PDB entry 1KD1 | X-ray diffraction, 3.00 A resolution | chains A and C of the 30 polymer chains in the assembly

Chain A:
Molecule: 23S RRNA
Source organism: Haloarcula marismortui
Sequence (2922 nucleotides; row label = number of the first residue in the row):
     2 UUGGCUACUA UGCCAGCUGG UGGAUUGCUC GGCUCAGGCG CUGAUGAAGG ACGUGCCAAG
    62 CUGCGAUAAG CCAUGGGGAG CCGCACGGAG GCGAAGAACC AUGGAUUUCC GAAUGAGAAU
   122 CUCUCUAACA AUUGCUUCGC GCAAUGAGGA ACCCCGAGAA CUGAAACAUC UCAGUAUCGG
   182 GAGGAACAGA AAACGCAAUG UGAUGUCGUU AGUAACCGCG AGUGAACGCG AUACAGCCCA
   242 AACCGAAGCC CUCACGGGCA AUGUGGUGUC AGGGCUACCU CUCAUCAGCC GACCGUCUCG
   302 ACGAAGUCUC UUGGAACAGA GCGUGAUACA GGGUGACAAC CCCGUACUCG AGACCAGUAC
   362 GACGUGCGGU AGUGCCAGAG UAGCGGGGGU UGGAUAUCCC UCGCGAAUAA CGCAGGCAUC
   422 GACUGCGAAG GCUAAACACA ACCUGAGACC GAUAGUGAAC AAGUAGUGUG AACGAACGCU
   482 GCAAAGUACC CUCAGAAGGG AGGCGAAAUA GAGCAUGAAA UCAGUUGGCG AUCGAGCGAC
   542 AGGGCAUACA AGGUCCCUCG ACGAAUGACC GACGCGCGAG CGUCCAGUAA GACUCACGGG
   602 AAGCCGAUGU UCUGUCGUAC GUUUUGAAAA ACGAGCCAGG GAGUGUGUCU GCAUGGCAAG
   662 UCUAACCGGA GUAUCCGGGG AGGCACAGGG AAACCGACAU GGCCGCAGGG CUUUGCCCGA
   722 GGGCCGCCGU CUUCAAGGGC GGGGAGCCAU GUGGACACGA CCCGAAUCCG GACGAUCUAC
   782 GCAUGGACAA GAUGAAGCGU GCCGAAAGGC ACGUGGAAGU CUGUUAGAGU UGGUGUCCUA
   842 CAAUACCCUC UCGUGAUCUA UGUGUAGGGG UGAAAGGCCC AUCGAGUCCG GCAACAGCUG
   902 GUUCCAAUCG AAACAUGUCG AAGCAUGACC UCCGCCGAGG UAGUCUGUGA GGUAGAGCGA
   962 CCGAUUGGUG UGUCCGCCUC CGAGAGGAGU CGGCACACCU GUCAAACUCC AAACUUACAG
  1022 ACGCCGUUUG ACGCGGGGAU UCCGGUGCGC GGGGUAAGCC UGUGUACCAG GAGGGGAACA
  1082 ACCCAGAGAU AGGUUAAGGU CCCCAAGUGU GGAUUAAGUG UAAUCCUCUG AAGGUGGUCU
  1142 CGAGCCCUAG ACAGCCGGGA GGUGAGCUUA GAAGCAGCUA CCCUCUAAGA AAAGCGUAAC
  1202 AGCUUACCGG CCGAGGUUUG AGGCGCCCAA AAUGAUCGGG ACUCAAAUCC ACCACCGAGA
  1262 CCUGUCCGUA CCACUCAUAC UGGUAAUCGA GUAGAUUGGC GCUCUAAUUG GAUGGAAGUA
  1322 GGGGUGAAAA CUCCUAUGGA CCGAUUAGUG ACGAAAAUCC UGGCCAUAGU AGCAGCGAUA
  1382 GUCGGGUGAG AACCCCGACG GCCUAAUGGA UAAGGGUUCC UCAGCACUGC UGAUCAGCUG
  1442 AGGGUUAGCC GGUCCUAAGU CAUACCGCAA CUCGACUAUG ACGAAAUGGG AAACGGGUUA
  1502 AUAUUCCCGU GCCACUAUGC AGUGAAAGUU GACGCCCUGG GGUCGAUCAC GCUGGGCAUU
  1562 CGCCCAGUCG AACCGUCCAA CUCCGUGGAA GCCGUAAUGG CAGGAAGCGG ACGAACGGCG
  1622 GCAUAGGGAA ACGUGAUUCA ACCUGGGGCC CAUGAAAAGA CGAGCAUAGU GUCCGUACCG
  1682 AGAACCGACA CAGGUGUCCA UGGCGGCGAA AGCCAAGGCC UGUCGGGAGC AACCAACGUU
  1742 AGGGAAUUCG GCAAGUUAGU CCCGUACCUU CGGAAGAAGG GAUGCCUGCU CCGGAACGGA
  1802 GCAGGUCGCA GUGACUCGGA AGCUCGGACU GUCUAGUAAC AACAUAGGUG ACCGCAAAUC
  1862 CGCAAGGACU CGUACGGUCA CUGAAUCCUG CCCAGUGCAG GUAUCUGAAC ACCUCGUACA
  1922 AGAGGACGAA GGACCUGUCA ACGGCGGGGG UAACUAUGAC CCUCUUAAGG UAGCGUAGUA
  1982 CCUUGCCGCA UCAGUAGCGG CUUGCAUGAA UGGAUUAACC AGAGCUUCAC UGUCCCAACG
  2042 UUGGGCCCGG UGAACUGUAC AUUCCAGUGC GGAGUCUGGA GACACCCAGG GGGAAGCGAA
  2102 GACCCUAUGG AGCUUUACUG CAGGCUGUCG CUGAGACGUG GUCGCCGAUG UGCAGCAUAG
  2162 GUAGGAGACA CUACACAGGU ACCCGCGCUA GCGGGCCACC GAGUCAACAG UGAAAUACUA
  2222 CCCGUCGGUG ACUGCGACUC UCACUCCGGG AGGAGGACAC CGAUAGCCGG GCAGUUUGAC
  2282 UGGGGCGGUA CGCGCUCGAA AAGAUAUCGA GCGCGCCCUA UGGCUAUCUC AGCCGGGACA
  2342 GAGACCCGGC GAAGAGUGCA AGAGCAAAAG AUAGCUUGAC AGUGUUCUUC CCAACGAGGA
  2402 ACGCUGACGC GAAAGCGUGG UCUAGCGAAC CAAUUAGCCU GCUUGAUGCG GGCAAUUGAU
  2462 GACAGAAAAG CUACCCUAGG GAUAACAGAG UCGUCACUCG CAAGAGCACA UAUCGACCGA
  2522 GUGGCUUGCU ACCUCGAUGU CGGUUCCCUC CAUCCUGCCC GUGCAGAAGC GGGCAAGGGU
  2582 GAGGUUGUUC GCCUAUUAAA GGAGGUCGUG AGCUGGGUUU AGACCGUCGU GAGACAGGUC
  2642 GGCUGCUAUC UACUGGGUGU GUAAUGGUGU CUGACAAGAA CGACCGUAUA GUACGAGAGG
  2702 AACUACGGUU GGUGGCCACU GGUGUACCGG UUGUUCGAGA GAGCACGUGC CGGGUAGCCA
  2762 CGCCACACGG GGUAAGAGCU GAACGCAUCU AAGCUCGAAA CCCACUUGGA AAAGAGACAC
  2822 CGCCGAGGUC CCGCGUACAA GACGCGGUCG AUAGACUCGG GGUGUGCGCG UCGAGGUAAC
  2882 GAGACGUUAA GCCCACGAGC ACUAACAGAC CAAAGCCAUC AU
Not modelled in the structure: 2-9, 126-127, 715, 971-998, 1560, 1952-1963, 2137-2236, 2339-2343, 2665-2666, 2915-2923
Construct notes: conflict C560 (U3155 in 3377779)
Covalently attached groups: spiramycin i (SPR) linked to A2103
Metal / ion sites: Mg2+ site 1 near G28 (its only coordinating residue here); Na+ site 1: C40, G41; Na+ site 2: G56, A59, G61; Na+ site 3 near U108 (its only coordinating residue here); Mg2+ site 2 near U115 (its only coordinating residue here); Na+ site 4: C141, G142; Na+ site 5 near U146 (its only coordinating residue here); Mg2+ site 3: C162, U2276; K+ site 1: C162, U163, U172; Mg2+ site 4: A165, A167, C168; Na+ site 6: A165, A166; Mg2+ site 5: A166, G219; 61 more Na+ sites not listed; 99 more Mg2+ sites not listed; 1 more K+ sites not listed
Ligand contacts: spiramycin i (SPR): C839, G2099, A2100, G2102, A2538, G2540, G2646

Chain C:
Name: Ribosomal protein L2
Source organism: Haloarcula marismortui
Reference sequence: P20276 (RL2_HALMA); residue numbers follow UniProt; this construct covers 1-239
Sequence (239 residues; numbered 1 to 239; the number before each row is that of its first residue):
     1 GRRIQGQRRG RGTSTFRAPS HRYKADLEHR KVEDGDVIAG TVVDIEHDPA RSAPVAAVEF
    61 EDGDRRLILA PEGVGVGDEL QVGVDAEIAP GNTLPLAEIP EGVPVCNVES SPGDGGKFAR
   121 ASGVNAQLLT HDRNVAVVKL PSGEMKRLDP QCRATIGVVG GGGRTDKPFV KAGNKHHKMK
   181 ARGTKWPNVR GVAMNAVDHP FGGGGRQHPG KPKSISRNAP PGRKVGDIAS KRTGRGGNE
Not modelled in the structure: 238-239
Metal / ion sites: Mg2+ site 1: Asp26 (shared with C1872(A), G1873(A) of chain A); Mg2+ site 2 near Asn174 (its only coordinating residue here); Mg2+ site 3: Asn188 (shared with A1845(A), U1846(A), G1884(A) of chain A); Na+: Phe201, Gly203, His208; Mg2+ site 4: Gln207 (shared with U1883(A), U2012(A), G2013(A) of chain A)

Interface between chain A and chain C:
Residue-residue contacts (259; chain A residue first):
  C781(A) - Thr15(C)  hydrogen bond to the sugar
  G782(A) - Ser14(C)  hydrogen bond to the sugar
  G782(A) - Thr15(C)  hydrogen bond to the sugar
  C783(A) - Ser14(C)  sugar contact
  C783(A) - His21(C)  hydrogen bond to the phosphate
  C783(A) - Lys180(C)  phosphate contact
  A784(A) - His21(C)  salt bridge to the phosphate
  A784(A) - Arg22(C)  salt bridge to the phosphate
  G820(A) - Lys171(C)  salt bridge to the phosphate
  G820(A) - Ala172(C)  hydrogen bond to the base
  G820(A) - Gly173(C)  hydrogen bond to the base
  A857(A) - Ala172(C)  base contact
  A857(A) - Gly173(C)  phosphate contact
  A857(A) - His176(C)  sugar contact
  A857(A) - His177(C)  salt bridge to the phosphate
  A857(A) - Trp186(C)  base contact
  U866(A) - Arg11(C)  hydrogen bond to the sugar
  U866(A) - Thr13(C)  sugar contact
  A867(A) - Arg11(C)  salt bridge to the phosphate
  G870(A) - Arg3(C)  salt bridge to the phosphate
  G871(A) - Arg2(C)  hydrogen bond to the base
  G871(A) - Arg3(C)  salt bridge to the phosphate
  G871(A) - Arg8(C)  salt bridge to the phosphate
  G871(A) - Arg11(C)  hydrogen bond to the phosphate
  U872(A) - Arg2(C)  hydrogen bond to the base
  U872(A) - Arg8(C)  hydrogen bond to the base
  U872(A) - Thr13(C)  hydrogen bond to the phosphate
  U872(A) - Phe16(C)  phosphate contact
  G873(A) - Arg2(C)  base contact
  G873(A) - Arg8(C)  hydrogen bond to the base
  G873(A) - Thr15(C)  phosphate contact
  G873(A) - Lys185(C)  salt bridge to the phosphate
  G873(A) - Asp198(C)  hydrogen bond to the base
  A874(A) - Lys185(C)  salt bridge to the phosphate
  A874(A) - Pro187(C)  sugar contact
  A874(A) - Val189(C)  sugar contact
  A875(A) - Val189(C)  sugar contact
  A875(A) - Ala193(C)  hydrogen bond to the sugar
  A875(A) - Met194(C)  base contact
  A875(A) - Asp198(C)  base contact
  G877(A) - Asn195(C)  hydrogen bond to the sugar
  G877(A) - Val197(C)  base contact
  G878(A) - Arg2(C)  hydrogen bond to the base
  C879(A) - Arg2(C)  base contact
  A886(A) - Gly1(C)  hydrogen bond to the base
  A886(A) - Arg2(C)  base contact
  G1460(A) - Arg17(C)  salt bridge to the phosphate
  C1652(A) - Ser52(C)  hydrogen bond to the phosphate
  C1652(A) - Arg164(C)  hydrogen bond to the base
  C1652(A) - Thr165(C)  base contact
  C1652(A) - Lys167(C)  hydrogen bond to the base
  C1652(A) - Phe169(C)  stacking on the base
  C1652(A) - Lys178(C)  hydrogen bond to the base
  A1653(A) - His47(C)  salt bridge to the phosphate
  A1653(A) - Ser52(C)  hydrogen bond to the phosphate
  A1653(A) - His177(C)  stacking on the base
  A1653(A) - Lys178(C)  sugar contact
  U1654(A) - Lys24(C)  sugar contact
  U1654(A) - His47(C)  stacking on the base
  U1654(A) - Pro49(C)  phosphate contact
  U1654(A) - Ala181(C)  phosphate contact
  C1844(A) - Arg190(C)  salt bridge to the phosphate
  C1844(A) - Gln207(C)  hydrogen bond to the phosphate
  A1845(A) - Pro187(C)  phosphate contact
  A1845(A) - Asn188(C)  phosphate contact
  A1845(A) - Val189(C)  phosphate contact
  A1845(A) - Arg190(C)  salt bridge to the phosphate
  U1846(A) - Ala172(C)  hydrogen bond to the sugar
  U1846(A) - Trp186(C)  sugar contact
  U1846(A) - Pro187(C)  phosphate contact
  U1846(A) - Asn188(C)  hydrogen bond to the phosphate
  A1847(A) - Phe169(C)  hydrogen bond to the phosphate
  A1847(A) - Val170(C)  hydrogen bond to the sugar
  A1847(A) - Lys171(C)  sugar contact
  A1847(A) - Ala172(C)  sugar contact
  A1847(A) - Lys175(C)  salt bridge to the phosphate
  A1847(A) - Trp186(C)  hydrogen bond to the phosphate
  G1848(A) - Pro168(C)  phosphate contact
  G1848(A) - Phe169(C)  hydrogen bond to the phosphate
  U1850(A) - Arg235(C)  hydrogen bond to the phosphate
  G1851(A) - Gly226(C)  base contact
  G1851(A) - Asp227(C)  hydrogen bond to the base
  G1851(A) - Thr233(C)  sugar contact
  G1851(A) - Gly234(C)  sugar contact
  G1851(A) - Arg235(C)  salt bridge to the phosphate
  A1852(A) - Asp227(C)  sugar contact
  A1852(A) - Ile228(C)  hydrogen bond to the sugar
  A1852(A) - Ser230(C)  phosphate contact
  A1852(A) - Lys231(C)  phosphate contact
  A1852(A) - Arg232(C)  sugar contact
  C1853(A) - Arg217(C)  hydrogen bond to the sugar
  C1853(A) - Ile228(C)  sugar contact
  C1853(A) - Ala229(C)  sugar contact
  C1853(A) - Lys231(C)  salt bridge to the phosphate
  C1854(A) - Lys231(C)  salt bridge to the phosphate
  G1855(A) - Phe118(C)  base contact
  G1855(A) - Leu140(C)  base contact
  G1855(A) - Pro141(C)  base contact
  G1855(A) - Ser142(C)  hydrogen bond to the base
  G1855(A) - Glu144(C)  hydrogen bond to the sugar
  G1855(A) - Lys146(C)  hydrogen bond to the phosphate
  C1856(A) - Lys117(C)  sugar contact
  C1856(A) - Lys146(C)  salt bridge to the phosphate
  A1857(A) - Ser110(C)  hydrogen bond to the phosphate
  A1857(A) - Lys117(C)  salt bridge to the phosphate
  A1859(A) - Arg217(C)  phosphate contact
  U1860(A) - Arg9(C)  hydrogen bond to the base
  U1860(A) - Arg217(C)  salt bridge to the phosphate
  U1860(A) - Lys224(C)  salt bridge to the phosphate
  U1860(A) - Ile228(C)  sugar contact
  C1861(A) - Gly6(C)  hydrogen bond to the sugar
  C1861(A) - Gln7(C)  hydrogen bond to the sugar
  C1861(A) - Gly10(C)  hydrogen bond to the sugar
  C1861(A) - Pro221(C)  phosphate contact
  C1861(A) - Lys224(C)  salt bridge to the phosphate
  C1862(A) - Arg3(C)  hydrogen bond to the phosphate
  C1862(A) - Gln7(C)  hydrogen bond to the phosphate
  C1862(A) - Gly10(C)  sugar contact
  C1862(A) - Arg11(C)  sugar contact
  C1862(A) - Pro221(C)  phosphate contact
  G1863(A) - Arg3(C)  salt bridge to the phosphate
  G1868(A) - Gly10(C)  hydrogen bond to the base
  A1869(A) - Arg9(C)  base contact
  A1869(A) - Gly12(C)  sugar contact
  A1869(A) - Phe16(C)  sugar contact
  A1869(A) - Arg17(C)  phosphate contact
  C1870(A) - Arg9(C)  hydrogen bond to the sugar
  C1870(A) - Phe16(C)  sugar contact
  C1870(A) - Arg17(C)  phosphate contact
  C1870(A) - Ala18(C)  hydrogen bond to the phosphate
  C1870(A) - Gly183(C)  phosphate contact
  U1871(A) - Ala18(C)  phosphate contact
  U1871(A) - Gly183(C)  hydrogen bond to the phosphate
  C1872(A) - Ser20(C)  hydrogen bond to the phosphate
  C1872(A) - Tyr23(C)  base contact
  C1872(A) - Lys24(C)  base contact
  C1872(A) - Ala25(C)  hydrogen bond to the base
  C1872(A) - Asp26(C)  hydrogen bond to the base
  C1872(A) - Ala50(C)  sugar contact
  G1873(A) - Asp26(C)  phosphate contact
  G1873(A) - Leu27(C)  phosphate contact
  G1873(A) - Arg51(C)  phosphate contact
  G1873(A) - Arg120(C)  salt bridge to the phosphate
  U1874(A) - Arg51(C)  salt bridge to the phosphate
  U1874(A) - Lys117(C)  hydrogen bond to the sugar
  U1874(A) - Phe118(C)  sugar contact
  U1874(A) - Ala119(C)  hydrogen bond to the sugar
  U1874(A) - Arg120(C)  salt bridge to the phosphate
  U1874(A) - Ala121(C)  phosphate contact
  A1875(A) - Ala119(C)  hydrogen bond to the phosphate
  A1875(A) - Arg120(C)  hydrogen bond to the phosphate
  A1875(A) - Ala121(C)  hydrogen bond to the phosphate
  A1875(A) - Val124(C)  phosphate contact
  A1875(A) - Pro141(C)  sugar contact
  A1875(A) - Ser142(C)  hydrogen bond to the sugar
  C1876(A) - Ala121(C)  sugar contact
  C1876(A) - Ser122(C)  hydrogen bond to the sugar
  C1876(A) - Gly123(C)  hydrogen bond to the base
  C1876(A) - Val124(C)  base contact
  C1876(A) - Pro141(C)  phosphate contact
  C1876(A) - Gly162(C)  base contact
  C1876(A) - Gly163(C)  hydrogen bond to the base
  C1876(A) - Arg164(C)  hydrogen bond to the sugar
  C1876(A) - Thr165(C)  hydrogen bond to the sugar
  G1877(A) - Arg164(C)  salt bridge to the phosphate
  G1877(A) - Lys178(C)  salt bridge to the phosphate
  G1878(A) - Arg182(C)  salt bridge to the phosphate
  U1879(A) - Arg9(C)  hydrogen bond to the phosphate
  U1879(A) - Gly183(C)  phosphate contact
  U1879(A) - Thr184(C)  hydrogen bond to the phosphate
  C1880(A) - Gly6(C)  phosphate contact
  C1880(A) - Arg9(C)  phosphate contact
  C1880(A) - Val225(C)  sugar contact
  C1880(A) - Gly226(C)  hydrogen bond to the sugar
  A1881(A) - His199(C)  salt bridge to the phosphate
  A1881(A) - Phe201(C)  phosphate contact
  A1881(A) - Lys213(C)  sugar contact
  A1881(A) - Val225(C)  phosphate contact
  A1881(A) - Gly226(C)  sugar contact
  C1882(A) - Arg190(C)  phosphate contact
  C1882(A) - Gly191(C)  hydrogen bond to the phosphate
  C1882(A) - Val192(C)  hydrogen bond to the phosphate
  C1882(A) - Phe201(C)  phosphate contact
  C1882(A) - Lys213(C)  sugar contact
  U1883(A) - Arg190(C)  salt bridge to the phosphate
  G1884(A) - Arg190(C)  base contact
  G1898(A) - Pro212(C)  sugar contact
  G1898(A) - Ser214(C)  hydrogen bond to the sugar
  C1899(A) - Ser214(C)  sugar contact
  C1899(A) - Ile215(C)  phosphate contact
  C1899(A) - Ser216(C)  sugar contact
  C1899(A) - Ala229(C)  sugar contact
  C1899(A) - Ser230(C)  hydrogen bond to the sugar
  A1900(A) - Ser216(C)  phosphate contact
  A1900(A) - Arg217(C)  hydrogen bond to the phosphate
  A1900(A) - Ala229(C)  sugar contact
  A1900(A) - Ser230(C)  sugar contact
  A1900(A) - Lys231(C)  sugar contact
  G1938(A) - Lys231(C)  hydrogen bond to the base
  U1939(A) - Arg232(C)  hydrogen bond to the phosphate
  U1939(A) - Thr233(C)  hydrogen bond to the sugar
  U1939(A) - Gly236(C)  phosphate contact
  U1939(A) - Gly237(C)  phosphate contact
  C1940(A) - Thr233(C)  sugar contact
  C1940(A) - Gly234(C)  sugar contact
  C1940(A) - Gly236(C)  hydrogen bond to the phosphate
  A1941(A) - Gly234(C)  sugar contact
  A1941(A) - Arg235(C)  base contact
  A1941(A) - Gly236(C)  phosphate contact
  A1942(A) - Pro212(C)  base contact
  A1942(A) - Lys213(C)  salt bridge to the phosphate
  A1942(A) - Asp227(C)  sugar contact
  A1942(A) - Thr233(C)  hydrogen bond to the sugar
  A1942(A) - Gly234(C)  hydrogen bond to the phosphate
  C1943(A) - Pro209(C)  phosphate contact
  C1943(A) - Gly210(C)  sugar contact
  C1943(A) - Lys211(C)  sugar contact
  C1943(A) - Pro212(C)  sugar contact
  G1944(A) - His208(C)  salt bridge to the phosphate
  G1944(A) - Pro209(C)  phosphate contact
  U2012(A) - Gln207(C)  sugar contact
  C2114(A) - Gly1(C)  hydrogen bond to the phosphate
  C2114(A) - Ala196(C)  phosphate contact
  C2114(A) - Val197(C)  phosphate contact
  U2115(A) - Ala196(C)  phosphate contact
  U2116(A) - Lys211(C)  salt bridge to the phosphate
  A2123(A) - Pro220(C)  base contact
  G2124(A) - Asn218(C)  hydrogen bond to the base
  G2125(A) - Asn218(C)  hydrogen bond to the sugar
  C2126(A) - Asn218(C)  sugar contact
  C2248(A) - Ser111(C)  hydrogen bond to the sugar
  C2248(A) - Pro112(C)  hydrogen bond to the sugar
  G2249(A) - Gly113(C)  sugar contact
  G2250(A) - Lys31(C)  salt bridge to the phosphate
  G2250(A) - Glu33(C)  base contact
  G2254(A) - Asp149(C)  sugar contact
  A2255(A) - Asp149(C)  sugar contact
  G2270(A) - Arg223(C)  hydrogen bond to the phosphate
  G2271(A) - Arg223(C)  salt bridge to the phosphate
  G2272(A) - Pro220(C)  base contact
  G2272(A) - Pro221(C)  sugar contact
  G2272(A) - Gly222(C)  sugar contact
  G2272(A) - Arg223(C)  salt bridge to the phosphate
  C2273(A) - Gly1(C)  hydrogen bond to the phosphate
  C2273(A) - Arg2(C)  phosphate contact
  C2625(A) - Gly205(C)  phosphate contact
  C2625(A) - Gln207(C)  hydrogen bond to the phosphate
  C2629(A) - Arg206(C)  base contact
  G2630(A) - Arg206(C)  hydrogen bond to the base
  G2630(A) - His208(C)  base contact
  U2631(A) - Gly210(C)  sugar contact
  G2632(A) - His208(C)  salt bridge to the phosphate
  G2632(A) - Gly210(C)  sugar contact
  A2633(A) - Gly202(C)  phosphate contact
  A2633(A) - Gly203(C)  phosphate contact
  A2633(A) - Gly204(C)  hydrogen bond to the phosphate
  G2634(A) - Gly203(C)  phosphate contact
  G2634(A) - Gly204(C)  hydrogen bond to the phosphate
  G2634(A) - Gly205(C)  hydrogen bond to the base
Other interface residues (no listed pair), chain A (102 interface residues in all): U858, G865, A876, A1459, C1651, G1655, A1843, U2117, A2274, C2626, U2628
Other interface residues (no listed pair), chain C (124 interface residues in all): Gln5, Val32, Asp114, Pro200

In short:
The interface between chain A and chain C involves 102 residues on one side and 124 on the other, with 88
hydrogen bonds, 39 salt bridges and 3 aromatic stacking contacts. Polar pairs include G820(A)-Ala172(C),
G820(A)-Gly173(C) and G871(A)-Arg2(C). Spiramycin i is covalently linked to A2103(A).
Here chain A is 23S RRNA and chain C is Ribosomal protein L2, both from Haloarcula marismortui. Entry 1KD1
(Co-crystal Structure of Spiramycin bound to the 50S Ribosomal Subunit of Haloarcula marismortui) was
determined by X-ray diffraction, deposited together with 1K8A, 1K9M and 1M1K.
